Entry 6KI7 (X-ray diffraction, 2.75 A resolution); this record covers chain A.

Chain A:
Name: Inorganic pyrophosphatase
Source organism: Acinetobacter baumannii
Notes: EC 3.6.1.1
UniProtKB: N9S5K0 (N9S5K0_9GAMM); residues 0-173 here correspond to UniProt positions 1-174 (UniProt number = residue number + 1)
Sequence (177 residues; numbered -3 to 173; the number before each row is that of its first residue; numbers below 1 keep their minus sign (Gly-3 is residue -3)):
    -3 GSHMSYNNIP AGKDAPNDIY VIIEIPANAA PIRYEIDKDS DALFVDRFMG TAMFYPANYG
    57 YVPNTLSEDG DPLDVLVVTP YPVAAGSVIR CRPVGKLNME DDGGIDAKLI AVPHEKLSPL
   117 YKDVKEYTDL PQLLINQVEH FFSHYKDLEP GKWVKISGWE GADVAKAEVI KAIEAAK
Not modelled in the structure: -3 to 0
Differences from the reference sequence: expression tag (-3 to -1); engineered mutation Arg29 (Lys30 in N9S5K0), Ser139 (Ala140 in N9S5K0)
What the authors report for this chain:
  - conformationally variable residues (side-chain flip): Arg29, Arg43
  - mutagenesis - K142R: abolished catalytic activity
  - mutagenesis - P146G: decreased catalytic activity on monovalent cations
  - mutagenesis - K148R: unchanged catalytic activity

In short:
From the paper: K142R abolishes catalytic activity; conformational variability at Arg29 and Arg43; 3
substitutions were tested in all.
Chain A is Inorganic pyrophosphatase (Acinetobacter baumannii); the structure, Pyrophosphatase mutant K30R
from Acinetobacter baumannii, was determined by X-ray diffraction, deposited together with 6K21, 6K27 and
6KI8.
